PDB entry 3C60 | X-ray diffraction, 3.05 A resolution | chains A and B of the 4 polymer chains in the assembly

# Chain A
Protein: TCR YAe62 alpha chain
From: Mus musculus
Amino-acid sequence (199 residues; row label = number of the first residue in the row; note: 2 numbers in that range are skipped by the numbering (no residue carries them; nothing is unmodelled there)):
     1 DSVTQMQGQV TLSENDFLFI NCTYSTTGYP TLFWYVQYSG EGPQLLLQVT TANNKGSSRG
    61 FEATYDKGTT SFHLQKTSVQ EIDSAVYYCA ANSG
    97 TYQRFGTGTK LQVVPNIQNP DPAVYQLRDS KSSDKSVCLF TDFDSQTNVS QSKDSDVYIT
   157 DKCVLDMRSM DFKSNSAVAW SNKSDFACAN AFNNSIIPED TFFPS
Disulfides: C22-C89, C134-C184

# Chain B
Protein: TCR YAe62 beta chain
From: Mus musculus
Amino-acid sequence (236 residues; numbered 1 to 236; the number before each row is that of its first residue):
     1 AVTQSPRNKV AVTGGKVTLS CNQTNNHNNM YWYRQDTGHG LRLIHYSYGA GSTEKGDIPD
    61 GYKASRPSQE NFSLILELAT PSQTSVYFCA SGDFWGDTLY FGAGTRLSVL EDLKNVFPPE
   121 VAVFEPSEAE ISHTQKATLV CLATGFYPDH VELSWWVNGK EVHSGVCTDP QPLKEQPALN
   181 DSRYALSSRL RVSATFWQNP RNHFRCQVQF YGLSENDEWT QDRAKPVTQI VSAEAW
Disulfides: C21-C89, C141-C206

# How chain A and chain B interact
Contacting residue pairs - 96 pairs, chain A then chain B:
  F33(A) with D97(B)
  Y35(A) with L99(B)
  Q37(A) with Q35(B), hydrogen bond; F88(B)
  G42(A) with F88(B); G102(B)
  P43(A) with L41(B), hydrophobic; F101(B)
  Q48(A) with D97(B)
  Y88(A) with Q35(B), hydrogen bond; G40(B)
  N92(A) with W95(B), hydrogen bond (side chain-backbone); G96(B), hydrogen bond (side chain-backbone)
  G94(A) with W95(B)
  T97(A) with Y31(B), hydrogen bond (backbone-side chain); Y46(B), hydrogen bond; Y48(B), hydrogen bond; W95(B); G96(B), hydrogen bond (backbone-backbone)
  Y98(A) with Y31(B), hydrophobic; L43(B), hydrophobic; Y46(B); D57(B), hydrogen bond
  Q99(A) with Y33(B), hydrogen bond (backbone-side chain); G96(B), hydrogen bond (side chain-backbone); D97(B); T98(B); L99(B)
  R100(A) with D57(B), salt bridge
  F101(A) with Y33(B); L41(B); F101(B), hydrophobic
  G102(A) with G40(B)
  T103(A) with G38(B); H39(B); G40(B), hydrogen bond (backbone-backbone)
  D117(A) with H133(B); T134(B)
  Y121(A) with S127(B); A129(B); E130(B); H133(B); T134(B)
  Q122(A) with S127(B)
  L123(A) with F124(B); E125(B); P126(B), hydrophobic; T138(B); V140(B), hydrophobic
  R124(A) with E125(B), hydrogen bond (backbone-backbone)
  D125(A) with V123(B); F124(B)
  S126(A) with V123(B), hydrogen bond (backbone-backbone); E125(B), hydrogen bond; E234(B); A235(B)
  K131(A) with F124(B)
  S132(A) with F124(B)
  V133(A) with F124(B), hydrophobic
  L135(A) with T138(B)
  T137(A) with E130(B); R191(B)
  D138(A) with K136(B), salt bridge; R191(B), salt bridge
  Y154(A) with E175(B), hydrogen bond (side chain-backbone)
  I155(A) with L173(B)
  T156(A) with D169(B), hydrogen bond; L173(B); S187(B); R189(B), hydrogen bond
  C159(A) with C167(B), disulfide; T168(B); R189(B)
  V160(A) with C167(B), hydrogen bond (backbone-side chain)
  L161(A) with G165(B); V166(B); C167(B); R191(B)
  D162(A) with S164(B); G165(B), hydrogen bond (backbone-backbone)
  M163(A) with R191(B); V192(B); S193(B)
  M166(A) with S193(B)
  F168(A) with K136(B)
  S170(A) with R191(B), hydrogen bond
  S172(A) with R189(B), hydrogen bond
  A173(A) with R189(B)
  V174(A) with V140(B), hydrophobic; R189(B)
  W176(A) with L142(B), hydrophobic; A185(B), hydrophobic; S187(B)
  F198(A) with A129(B); H133(B)
  P200(A) with A129(B), hydrophobic
Also at the interface, not in a pair above, chain A (50 interface residues in all): G40, E41, D157, R164
Also at the interface, not in a pair above, chain B (53 interface residues in all): G56, A103, A122, T144, L190
Disulfides between the chains: C159(A)-C167(B)

# Summary
50 residues of chain A and 53 residues of chain B are in contact; the contacts include 1 disulfide bond, 22
hydrogen bonds and 3 salt bridges. Polar pairs include R100(A)-D57(B), D138(A)-K136(B) and D138(A)-R191(B).
Here chain A is TCR YAe62 alpha chain and chain B is TCR YAe62 beta chain, both from Mus musculus. Entry 3C60
(Crystal structure of mouse MHC class II I-Ab/3K peptide complexed with mouse TCR YAe62) was determined by
X-ray diffraction together with 3C5Z and 3C6L from the same study.
